PDB entry 6Y7S | electron microscopy, 2.85 A resolution | chains B and D of the 6 polymer chains in the assembly

# Chain B (and D)
Name: Type-1 fimbrial protein, A chain
Source organism: Escherichia coli
Notes: chain D of this document is another copy of the same molecule, construct and numbering; everything in this record applies to it too
UniProtKB: P04128 (FIMA1_ECOLI); residues -22 to 159 here correspond to UniProt positions 1-182 (UniProt number = residue number + 23)
Sequence (182 residues; numbered -22 to 159; the number before each row is that of its first residue; numbers below 1 keep their minus sign (Met-22 is residue -22)):
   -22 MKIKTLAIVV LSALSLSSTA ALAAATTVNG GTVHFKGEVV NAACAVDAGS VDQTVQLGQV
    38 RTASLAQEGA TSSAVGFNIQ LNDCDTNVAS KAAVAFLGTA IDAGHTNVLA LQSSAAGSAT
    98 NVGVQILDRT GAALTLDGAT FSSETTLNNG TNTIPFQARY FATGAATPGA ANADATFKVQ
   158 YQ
Disordered / not traced: -22 to 0
Cystine bridges: Cys21-Cys61

# Interface between chain B and chain D
Contacting residue pairs (6):
  Ala22(B) - Ala93(D)  hydrophobic
  Asp24(B) - Ser91(D)
  Ala25(B) - Ser91(D)
  Gln36(B) - Asn6(D)  hydrogen bond (side chain-backbone)
  Gln36(B) - Gly7(D)
  Asp60(B) - Ala93(D)
Also at the interface, not in a pair above, chain B (6 interface residues in all): Asn59
Also at the interface, not in a pair above, chain D (5 interface residues in all): Gly94

# Summary
6 residues of chain B and 5 residues of chain D are in contact; the contacts include 1 hydrogen bond. The
hydrogen-bonded pair is Gln36(B)-Asn6(D).
Both chains are Type-1 fimbrial protein, A chain (Escherichia coli). Entry 6Y7S (2.85 A cryo-EM structure of
the in vivo assembled type 1 pilus rod) was determined by electron microscopy together with 8PSV and 8PTU from
the same study.
